4QFG - chains A and C of the 3 polymer chains in the assembly; structure by X-ray diffraction, 3.46 A resolution.

[Chain A]
Protein: 5'-AMP-activated protein kinase catalytic subunit alpha-1
From: Rattus norvegicus
Notes: EC 2.7.11.1, 2.7.11.27, 2.7.11.31, 2.7.11.26; fragment: AMPK alpha1; engineered mutation(s): Deletion 470-524; replaced by ASGGPGGS
UniProt: P54645 (AAPK1_RAT); residues 0-548 here correspond to UniProt positions 11-559 (UniProt number = residue number + 11)
Chain sequence (503 residues; row label = number of the first residue in the row; note: 47 numbers in that range are skipped by the numbering (no residue carries them; nothing is unmodelled there); numbers below 1 keep their minus sign (Gly-1 is residue -1)):
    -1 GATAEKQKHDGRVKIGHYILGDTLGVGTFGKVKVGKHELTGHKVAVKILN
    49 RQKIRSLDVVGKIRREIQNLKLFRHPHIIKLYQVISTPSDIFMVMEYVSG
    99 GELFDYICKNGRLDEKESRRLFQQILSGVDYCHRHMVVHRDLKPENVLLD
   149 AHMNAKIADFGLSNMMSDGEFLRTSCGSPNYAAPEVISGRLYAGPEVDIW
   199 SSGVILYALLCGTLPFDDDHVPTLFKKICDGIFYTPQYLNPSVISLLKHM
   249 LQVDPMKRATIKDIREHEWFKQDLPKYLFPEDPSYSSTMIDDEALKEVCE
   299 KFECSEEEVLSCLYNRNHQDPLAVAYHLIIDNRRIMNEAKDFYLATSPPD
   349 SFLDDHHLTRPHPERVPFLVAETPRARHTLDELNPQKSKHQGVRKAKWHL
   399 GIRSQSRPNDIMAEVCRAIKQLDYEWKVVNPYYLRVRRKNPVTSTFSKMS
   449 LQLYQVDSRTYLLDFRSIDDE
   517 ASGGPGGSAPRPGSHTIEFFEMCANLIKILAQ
Disordered / not traced: -1 to 8, 279-395, 517-526
Sequence notes: expression tag (-1)
Modified / non-standard residues: Thr172 (phosphothreonine; TPO)
Curated features (UniProtKB/Swiss-Prot):
  - active site: Asp139 (Proton acceptor)
  - binding site (ATP): Leu22 to Val30, Lys45
  - modified residue: Thr21 (Phosphothreonine), Thr172 (Phosphothreonine), Thr258 (Phosphothreonine), Thr344 (Phosphothreonine), Ser345 (Phosphoserine), Ser349 (Phosphoserine), Thr357 (Phosphothreonine), Thr371 (Phosphothreonine), Ser386 (Phosphoserine), Ser456 (Phosphoserine)
Small-molecule neighbours: staurosporine (STU): Leu22, Gly23, Val24, Gly25, Val30, Ala43, Lys45, Ile77, Met93, Glu94, Tyr95, Val96, Gly99, Glu100, Glu143, Asn144, Leu146, Ala156, Asp157
What the authors report for this chain:
  - contacts within the chain: Lys45-Glu64 (salt bridge)
  - binding site for sulfate ion: Lys29, Lys51
  - mutagenesis - K29Q/K31Q/K51Q: abolished binding to A769662
  - mutagenesis - K29Q/K31Q/K51Q: unchanged catalytic activity

[Chain C]
Protein: 5'-AMP-activated protein kinase subunit gamma-1
From: Rattus norvegicus
Notes: fragment: AMPK gamma1
UniProt: P80385 (AAKG1_RAT); residue numbers follow UniProt; this construct covers 1-330
Chain sequence (330 residues; row label = number of the first residue in the row):
     1 MESVAAESAPAPENEHSQETPESNSSVYTTFMKSHRCYDLIPTSSKLVVF
    51 DTSLQVKKAFFALVTNGVRAAPLWDSKKQSFVGMLTITDFINILHRYYKS
   101 ALVQIYELEEHKIETWREVYLQDSFKPLVCISPNASLFDAVSSLIRNKIH
   151 RLPVIDPESGNTLYILTHKRILKFLKLFITEFPKPEFMSKSLEELQIGTY
   201 ANIAMVRTTTPVYVALGIFVQHRVSALPVVDEKGRVVDIYSKFDVINLAA
   251 EKTYNNLDVSVTKALQHRSHYFEGVLKCYLHETLEAIINRLVEAEVHRLV
   301 VVDEHDVVKGIVSLSDILQALVLTGGEKKP
Disordered / not traced: 1-24, 123-126, 269-275, 323-330
Curated features (UniProtKB/Swiss-Prot):
  - motif: Leu137 to Glu158 (AMPK pseudosubstrate)
  - binding site (ADP): Arg69, Met84 to Asp89, Val129, His150, Arg151, Lys169, Ser241 to Asp244, Arg268, Leu276, His297, Arg298
  - binding site (AMP): Arg69, Met84 to Asp89, Val129, His150, Arg151, Lys169, Thr199, Ala204, Ser225, Ala226, Ser241 to Asp244, Arg268, Leu276, His297, Arg298, Ser313 to Asp316
  - binding site (ATP): Arg69, Met84 to Asp89, Val129, His150, Arg151, Lys169, Ser241 to Asp244, Arg268, Leu276, His297, Arg298
  - modified residue: Ser260 (Phosphoserine), Thr262 (Phosphothreonine), Ser269 (Phosphoserine)
Small-molecule neighbours: adenosine monophosphate (AMP): His150, Gly198, Thr199, Asn202, Ile203, Ala204, Arg223, Val224, Ser225, Ala226, Pro228, Arg298, Ile311, Ser313, Ser315, Asp316

[Interface between chain A and chain C]
Pairs across the interface - 26 pairs, chain A then chain C:
  Arg436(A) - Gln79(C)  hydrogen bond
  Asn438(A) - Gln79(C)  hydrogen bond
  Val440(A) - Lys77(C)
  Val440(A) - Lys78(C)
  Val440(A) - Gln79(C)
  Arg527(A) - Pro157(C)
  Arg527(A) - Glu158(C)
  Arg527(A) - Ser159(C)
  Arg527(A) - Gly160(C)
  Pro528(A) - Gln79(C)
  Gly529(A) - Gln79(C)
  Ser530(A) - Trp74(C)
  Ser530(A) - Phe81(C)
  Ser530(A) - Ser159(C)
  Ser530(A) - Gly160(C)
  Ser530(A) - Asn161(C)
  His531(A) - Ser159(C)  hydrogen bond (backbone-backbone)
  His531(A) - Asn161(C)  hydrogen bond (backbone-side chain)
  Thr532(A) - Asn161(C)  hydrogen bond
  Ile533(A) - Val49(C)  hydrophobic
  Ile533(A) - Trp74(C)
  Ile533(A) - Phe81(C)  hydrophobic
  Glu534(A) - Gln79(C)
  Glu537(A) - Trp74(C)  hydrogen bond
  Glu537(A) - Ser76(C)  hydrogen bond
  Glu537(A) - Gln79(C)  hydrogen bond
Also at the interface, not in a pair above, chain A (13 interface residues in all): Thr441
Also at the interface, not in a pair above, chain C (14 interface residues in all): Asp51, Ser80

[Overview]
The interface between chain A and chain C involves 13 residues on one side and 14 on the other, with 8
hydrogen bonds. Polar contacts include Arg436(A)-Gln79(C), Asn438(A)-Gln79(C) and His531(A)-Asn161(C). Ligands
of chain A: staurosporine. From the paper: a binding site for sulfate ion at Lys29(A) and Lys51(A);
K29Q/K31Q/K51Q of chain A abolish binding to A769662.
Chain A is 5'-AMP-activated protein kinase catalytic subunit alpha-1 and chain C is 5'-AMP-activated protein
kinase subunit gamma-1, both from Rattus norvegicus; the structure, Structure of AMPK in complex with
STAUROSPORINE inhibitor and in the absence of a synthetic activator, was determined by X-ray diffraction,
deposited together with 4QFR and 4QFS.
